5MQ0 - chains 6 and S of the 46 polymer chains in the assembly; structure by electron microscopy, 4.17 A resolution (low resolution: residue-level contacts below are approximate; hydrogen-bond / salt-bridge calls are withheld).

== Chain 6 ==
Molecule: Saccharomyces cerevisiae strain T.52_2H chromosome XII sequence
Organism: Saccharomyces cerevisiae
Sequence (112 nucleotides; numbered 1 to 112; the number before each row is that of its first residue):
     1 GUUCGCGAAGUAACCCUUCGUGGACAUUUGGUCAAUUUGAAACAAUACAG
    51 AGAUGAUCAGCAGUUCCCCUGCAUAAGGAUGAACCGUUUUACAAAGAGAU
   101 UUAUUUCGUUUU
Unresolved in the structure: 11-15, 105-112
Metal / ion sites: Mg2+ site 1: G60, U80; Mg2+ site 2: C61, G77; Mg2+ site 3: G78, U80; K+ site 1 near G81 (its only coordinating residue here)

== Chain S ==
Molecule: Pre-mRNA-splicing factor CLF1
Organism: Saccharomyces cerevisiae
UniProtKB: Q12309 (CLF1_YEAST); residue numbers follow UniProt; this construct covers 1-687
Chain sequence (687 residues; numbered 1 to 687; the number before each row is that of its first residue):
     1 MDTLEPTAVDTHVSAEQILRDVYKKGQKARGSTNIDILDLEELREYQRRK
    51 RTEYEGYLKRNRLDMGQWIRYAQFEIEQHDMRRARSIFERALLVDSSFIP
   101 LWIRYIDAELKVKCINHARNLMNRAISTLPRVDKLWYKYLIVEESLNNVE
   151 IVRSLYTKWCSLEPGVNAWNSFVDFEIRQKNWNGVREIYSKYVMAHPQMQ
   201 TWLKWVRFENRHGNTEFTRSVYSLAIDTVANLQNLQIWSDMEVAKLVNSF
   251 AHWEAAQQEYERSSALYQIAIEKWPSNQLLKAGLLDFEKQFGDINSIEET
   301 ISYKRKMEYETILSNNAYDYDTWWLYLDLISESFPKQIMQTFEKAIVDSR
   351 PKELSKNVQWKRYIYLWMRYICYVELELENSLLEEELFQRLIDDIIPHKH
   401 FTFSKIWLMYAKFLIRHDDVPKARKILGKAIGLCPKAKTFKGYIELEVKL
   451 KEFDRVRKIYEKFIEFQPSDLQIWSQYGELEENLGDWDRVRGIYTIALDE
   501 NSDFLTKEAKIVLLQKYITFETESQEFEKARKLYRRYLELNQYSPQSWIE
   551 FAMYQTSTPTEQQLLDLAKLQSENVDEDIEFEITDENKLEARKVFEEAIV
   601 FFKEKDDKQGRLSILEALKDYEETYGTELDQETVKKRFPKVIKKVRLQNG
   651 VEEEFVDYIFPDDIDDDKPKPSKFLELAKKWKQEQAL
Unresolved in the structure: 1-35, 292-294, 316-319, 333, 350-355, 378-380, 396-402, 417-418, 433-438, 451, 468-469, 484, 501-506, 522-529, 542-544, 557-687

== Interface between chain 6 and chain S ==
Residue-residue contacts - 26 pairs, chain 6 then chain S:
  U64(6) with Lys-59(S); Arg-60(S)
  U65(6) with Lys-59(S)
  C66(6) with Glu-55(S); Lys-59(S); Arg-90(S)
  C67(6) with Lys-59(S)
  A83(6) with Arg-60(S)
  C84(6) with Arg-60(S)
  C85(6) with Tyr-57(S)
  G86(6) with Glu-53(S); Tyr-54(S); Tyr-57(S); Gln-67(S)
  U87(6) with Gln-67(S); Arg-70(S)
  U88(6) with Arg-70(S)
  U89(6) with Arg-70(S); Gln-73(S)
  U90(6) with Arg-104(S)
  A91(6) with Ile-99(S); Pro-100(S); Arg-104(S); Val-132(S); Lys-134(S)
  C92(6) with Lys-134(S)
Other interface residues (no listed pair), chain S (17 interface residues in all): Ile-103, Lys-111

== Summary ==
Chain 6 and chain S form an interface of 14 and 17 residues respectively. G60(6) and U80(6) coordinate Mg2+
site 1. C61(6) and G77(6) form the Mg2+ site 2.
Here chain 6 is Saccharomyces cerevisiae strain T.52_2H chromosome XII sequence and chain S is
Pre-mRNA-splicing factor CLF1, both from Saccharomyces cerevisiae. Entry 5MQ0 (Structure of a spliceosome
remodeled for exon ligation) was determined by electron microscopy (same publication as 5MPS).
